6V4K - chains F and H of the 8 polymer chains in the assembly; structure by X-ray diffraction, 3.53 A resolution.

[Chain F (and H)]
Protein: Potassium transporter peripheral membrane component
Organism: Vibrio parahaemolyticus
Notes: chain H of this document is another copy of the same molecule, construct and numbering; everything in this record applies to it too
Reference sequence: A0A072LGS4 (A0A072LGS4_VIBPH); residue numbers follow UniProt; this construct covers 1-458
Sequence (458 residues; row label = number of the first residue in the row):
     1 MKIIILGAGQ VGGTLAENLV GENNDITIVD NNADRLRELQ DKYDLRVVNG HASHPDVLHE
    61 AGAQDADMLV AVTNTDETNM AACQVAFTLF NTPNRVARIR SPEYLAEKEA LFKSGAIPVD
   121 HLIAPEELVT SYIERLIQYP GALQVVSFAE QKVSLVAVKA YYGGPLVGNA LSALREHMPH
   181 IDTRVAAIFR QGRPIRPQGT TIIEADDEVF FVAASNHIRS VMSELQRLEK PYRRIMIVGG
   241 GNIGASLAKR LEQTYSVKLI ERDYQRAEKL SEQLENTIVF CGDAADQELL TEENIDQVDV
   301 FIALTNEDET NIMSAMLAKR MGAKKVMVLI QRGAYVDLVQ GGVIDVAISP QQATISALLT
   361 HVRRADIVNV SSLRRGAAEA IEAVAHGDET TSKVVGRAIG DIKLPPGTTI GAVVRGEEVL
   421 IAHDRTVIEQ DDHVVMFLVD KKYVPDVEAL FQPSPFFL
Disordered / not traced: 1, 457-458
Residues lining bound ligands: ADP (adenosine-5'-diphosphate): Val238, Gly239, Gly240, Gly241, Asn242, Ile243, Ile260, Glu261, Arg262, Asp263, Gly282, Asp283, Ala284, Thr305, Asn306, Thr310
What the authors report for this chain:
  - binding site for ADP: Asp283, Asn306
  - mutagenesis - D283V, E309C: unchanged binding to Trk system potassium uptake protein
  - self-association interface (contacts with another copy of this molecule); pairs are residue here / residue on that copy: Glu309-Glu309

[How chain F and chain H interact]
Pairs across the interface - 26 pairs, chain F then chain H:
  Glu38(F) with Glu288(H)
  Ala285(F) with Tyr335(H)
  Glu288(F) with Lys42(H), salt bridge
  Glu309(F) with Glu309(H); Thr310(H); Met313(H)
  Ile312(F) with Met313(H), hydrophobic
  Met313(F) with Glu309(H); Ile312(H), hydrophobic; Met313(H), hydrophobic; Tyr335(H); Val339(H), hydrophobic
  Met316(F) with Leu338(H); Val339(H), hydrophobic
  Leu317(F) with Leu338(H), hydrophobic
  Arg320(F) with Ala334(H); Leu338(H)
  Ala334(F) with Gln287(H); Arg320(H)
  Tyr335(F) with Ala285(H); Met313(H); Ser314(H)
  Asp337(F) with Arg320(H)
  Leu338(F) with Met316(H), hydrophobic; Leu317(H)
  Val339(F) with Met313(H), hydrophobic
Also at the interface, not in a pair above, chain F (16 interface residues in all): Gln287, Thr310
Also at the interface, not in a pair above, chain H (17 interface residues in all): Asp337

[Summary]
16 residues of chain F and 17 residues of chain H are in contact; the contacts include 1 salt bridge. The
salt-bridged pair is Glu288(F)-Lys42(H). Bound to chain F: ADP. From the paper: a binding site for ADP at
Asp283(F) and Asn306(F); D283V and E309C of chain F leave binding to Trk system potassium uptake protein
unchanged.
Both chains are Potassium transporter peripheral membrane component (Vibrio parahaemolyticus). Entry 6V4K
(Structure of TrkH-TrkA in complex with ADP) was determined by X-ray diffraction, deposited together with 6V4J
and 6V4L.
